PDB entry 8C5V | electron microscopy, 12.00 A resolution (very low resolution: no residue pairs are listed; an interface is given only as per-side residue counts) | chains H and M of the 20 polymer chains in the assembly

# Chain H
Name: Chemotaxis protein CheW
Organism: Escherichia coli
UniProt: P0A964 (CHEW_ECOLI); residues 15-157 here = UniProt positions 15-157
Chain sequence (143 residues; each row starts with the number of its first residue):
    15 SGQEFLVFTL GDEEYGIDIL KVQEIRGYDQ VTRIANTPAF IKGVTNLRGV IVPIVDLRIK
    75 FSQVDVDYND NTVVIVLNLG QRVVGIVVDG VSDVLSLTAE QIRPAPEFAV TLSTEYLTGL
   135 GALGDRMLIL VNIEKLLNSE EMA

# Chain M
Name: Methyl-accepting chemotaxis protein I
Organism: Escherichia coli
UniProt: P02942 (MCP1_ECOLI); numbering as in UniProt (aligned over 1-516)
Chain sequence (516 residues; row label = number of the first residue in the row):
     1 MLKRIKIVTS LLLVLAVFGL LQLTSGGLFF NALKNDKENF TVLQTIRQQQ STLNGSWVAL
    61 LQTRNTLNRA GIRYMMDQNN IGSGSTVAEL MESASISLKQ AEKNWADYEA LPRDPRQSTA
   121 AAAEIKRNYD IYHNALAELI QLLGAGKINE FFDQPTQGYQ DGFEKQYVAY MEQNDRLHDI
   181 AVSDNNASYS QAMWILVGVM IVVLAVIFAV WFGIKASLVA PMNRLIDSIR HIAGGDLVKP
   241 IEVDGSNEMG QLAESLRHMQ GELMRTVGDV RNGANAIYSG ASEIATGNND LSSRTEQQAA
   301 SLEETAASME QLTATVKQNA ENARQASHLA LSASETAQRG GKVVDNVVQT MRDISTSSQK
   361 IADIISVIDG IAFQTNILAL NAAVEAARAG EQGRGFAVVA GEVRNLAQRS AQAAREIKSL
   421 IEDSVGKVDV GSTLVESAGE TMAEIVSAVT RVTDIMGEIA SASDEQSRGI DQVGLAVAEM
   481 DRVTQQNAAL VEESAAAAAA LEEQASRLTE AVAVFR
UniProt features mapped onto this chain:
  - region: Arg64 to Arg73 (The 3 Arg may form a positively charged pocket, which binds the alpha-carboxyl group of the attractant AA)
  - modified residue: Gln297 (Glutamate methyl ester (Gln)), Glu304 (Glutamate methyl ester (Glu)), Gln311 (Glutamate methyl ester (Gln)), Glu493 (Glutamate methyl ester (Glu)), Glu502 (Glutamate methyl ester (Glu))

# Interface between chain H and chain M
At this resolution (12 A) residue pairs are not listed: 14 residues of chain H and 10 of chain M lie at the interface.

# In short
The interface between chain H and chain M involves 14 residues on one side and 10 on the other.
Chain H is Chemotaxis protein CheW and chain M is Methyl-accepting chemotaxis protein I, both from Escherichia
coli; the structure, Chemotaxis core signalling unit from E protein lysed E. coli cells, was determined by
electron microscopy.
